7ZPP - chains B and C of the 20 polymer chains in the assembly; structure by electron microscopy, 4.50 A resolution (low resolution: residue-level contacts below are approximate; hydrogen-bond / salt-bridge calls are withheld).

Chain B (and C):
Molecule: Integrase
Source organism: Visna/maedi virus EV1 KV1772
Notes: EC 2.7.7.-, 3.1.-.-; chain C of this document is another copy of the same molecule, construct and numbering; everything in this record applies to it too
UniProt: P35956 (POL_VILVK); residues 1-281 here correspond to UniProt positions 1226-1506 (UniProt number = residue number + 1225)
Amino-acid sequence (281 residues; numbered 1 to 281; the number before each row is that of its first residue):
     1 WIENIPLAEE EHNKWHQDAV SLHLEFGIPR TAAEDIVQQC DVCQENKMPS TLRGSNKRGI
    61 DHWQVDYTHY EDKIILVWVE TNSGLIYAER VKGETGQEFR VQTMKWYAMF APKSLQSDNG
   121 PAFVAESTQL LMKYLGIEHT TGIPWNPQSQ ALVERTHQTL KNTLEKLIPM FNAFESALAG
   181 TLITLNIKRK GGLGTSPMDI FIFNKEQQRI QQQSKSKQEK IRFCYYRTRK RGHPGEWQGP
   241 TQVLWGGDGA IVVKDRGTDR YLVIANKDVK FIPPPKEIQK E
Not modelled in the structure: 1-2, 45-59, 274-281 (chain C: 48-59, 274-281)
Curated features (UniProtKB/Swiss-Prot):
  - zinc finger: E3 to Q44 (Integrase-type)
  - DNA-binding region: R222 to P274 (Integrase-type)
  - binding site (Zn(2+)): H12, H16, C40, C43
  - binding site (Mg(2+)): D66, D118, E154

Chain B / chain C interface:
Residue-residue contacts (30; chain B residue first):
  W15(B) - K166(C)
  W15(B) - T184(C)
  W15(B) - K188(C)
  H16(B) - K166(C)
  Q17(B) - T184(C)
  Q17(B) - K188(C)
  Q17(B) - R189(C)
  V20(B) - K190(C)
  S21(B) - K188(C)
  S21(B) - R189(C)
  S21(B) - K190(C)
  L24(B) - K190(C)
  L24(B) - G191(C)
  L24(B) - G192(C)
  L24(B) - G194(C)
  Q148(B) - R155(C)
  K166(B) - H16(C)
  K166(B) - V42(C)
  K166(B) - N46(C)
  T184(B) - W15(C)
  K188(B) - E11(C)
  K188(B) - W15(C)
  K188(B) - Q17(C)
  K190(B) - S21(C)
  G192(B) - L24(C)
  L193(B) - T195(C)
  L193(B) - F203(C)
  G194(B) - L24(C)
  I200(B) - G192(C)
  F203(B) - L193(C)
Other interface residues (no listed pair), chain B (22 interface residues in all): K14, E25, V42, L167, G180, T195
Other interface residues (no listed pair), chain C (23 interface residues in all): K14, C43, I200

Overview:
Chain B and chain C form an interface of 22 and 23 residues respectively. From UniProt: a DNA-binding region,
4 Zn2+-binding residues and 3 Mg2+-binding residues on chain B.
Chain B and chain C are both Integrase (Visna/maedi virus EV1 KV1772); the structure, Cryo-EM structure of the
MVV CSC intasome at 4.5A resolution, was determined by electron microscopy together with 5M0R and 5T3A from
the same study.
